PDB entry 6JLY | X-ray diffraction, 3.50 A resolution | chains C and D of the 12 polymer chains in the assembly

# Chain C (and D)
Protein: Probable translation initiation factor eIF-2B subunit beta
Organism: Schizosaccharomyces pombe (strain 972 / ATCC 24843)
Notes: chain D of this document is another copy of the same molecule, construct and numbering; everything in this record applies to it too
UniProtKB: Q9UT76 (EI2BB_SCHPO); numbering as in UniProt (aligned over 1-393)
Sequence (399 residues; row label = number of the first residue in the row; numbers below 1 keep their minus sign (Gly-5 is residue -5)):
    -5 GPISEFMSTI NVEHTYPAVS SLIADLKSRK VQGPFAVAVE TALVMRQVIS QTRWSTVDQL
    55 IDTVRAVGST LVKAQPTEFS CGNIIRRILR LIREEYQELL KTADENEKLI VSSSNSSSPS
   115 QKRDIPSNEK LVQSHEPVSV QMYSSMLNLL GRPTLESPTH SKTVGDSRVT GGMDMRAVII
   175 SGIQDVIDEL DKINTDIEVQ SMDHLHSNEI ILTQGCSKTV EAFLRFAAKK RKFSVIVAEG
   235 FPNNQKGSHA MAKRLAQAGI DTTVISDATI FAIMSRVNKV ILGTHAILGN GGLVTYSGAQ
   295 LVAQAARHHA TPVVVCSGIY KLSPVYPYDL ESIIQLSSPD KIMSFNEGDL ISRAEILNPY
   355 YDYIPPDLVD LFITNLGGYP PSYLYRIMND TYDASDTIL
Unresolved in the structure: 104-164 (chain D: 103-164)
Sequence notes: expression tag (-5 to 0)

# Chain C / chain D interface
Contacting residue pairs (5):
  Glu203(C) with Arg270(D), salt bridge
  Arg270(C) with Glu203(D), salt bridge
  His303(C) with Ala304(D)
  Ala304(C) with His303(D); Ala304(D), hydrophobic
Other interface residues (no listed pair), chain C (6 interface residues in all): Lys273, His302
Other interface residues (no listed pair), chain D (7 interface residues in all): Asn272, Lys273, His302

# Overview
The interface between chain C and chain D involves 6 residues on one side and 7 on the other; the contacts
include 2 salt bridges. Its one salt-bridged contact is Glu203(C)-Arg270(D).
Both chains are Probable translation initiation factor eIF-2B subunit beta (Schizosaccharomyces pombe (strain
972 / ATCC 24843)). Entry 6JLY (eIF2a - eIF2B complex) was determined by X-ray diffraction together with 6K71,
6K72 and 6JLZ from the same study.
